PDB entry 7VOP | electron microscopy, 8.70 A resolution (very low resolution: no residue pairs are listed; an interface is given only as per-side residue counts) | chains A and C of the 32 polymer chains in the assembly

# Chain A
Protein: Nuclear pore complex protein Nup85
Organism: Xenopus laevis
UniProtKB: Q68FJ0 (NUP85_XENLA); numbering as in UniProt (aligned over 1-653)
Chain sequence (653 residues; numbered 1 to 653; the number before each row is that of its first residue):
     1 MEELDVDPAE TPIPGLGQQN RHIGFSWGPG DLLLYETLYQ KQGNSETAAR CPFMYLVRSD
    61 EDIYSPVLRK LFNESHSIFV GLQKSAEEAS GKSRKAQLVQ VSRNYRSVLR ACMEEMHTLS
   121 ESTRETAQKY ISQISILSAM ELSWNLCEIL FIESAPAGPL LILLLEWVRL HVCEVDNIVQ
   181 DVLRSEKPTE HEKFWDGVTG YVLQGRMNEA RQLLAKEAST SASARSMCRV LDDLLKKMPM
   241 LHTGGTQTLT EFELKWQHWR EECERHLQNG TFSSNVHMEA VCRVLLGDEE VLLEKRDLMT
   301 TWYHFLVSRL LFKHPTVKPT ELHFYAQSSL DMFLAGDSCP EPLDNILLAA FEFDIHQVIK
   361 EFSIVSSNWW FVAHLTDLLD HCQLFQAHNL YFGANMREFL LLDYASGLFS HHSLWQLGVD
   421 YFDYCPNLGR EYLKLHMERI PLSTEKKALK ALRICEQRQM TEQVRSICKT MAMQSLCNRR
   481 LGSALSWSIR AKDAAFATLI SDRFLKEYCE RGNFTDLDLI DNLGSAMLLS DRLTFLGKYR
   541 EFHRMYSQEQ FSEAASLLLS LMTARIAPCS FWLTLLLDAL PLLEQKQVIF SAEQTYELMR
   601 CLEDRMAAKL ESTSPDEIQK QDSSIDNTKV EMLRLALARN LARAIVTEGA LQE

# Chain C
Protein: Nucleoporin SEH1-A
Organism: Xenopus laevis
UniProtKB: Q4FZW5 (SEH1A_XENLA); residues 1-360 here = UniProt positions 1-360
Chain sequence (360 residues; each row starts with the number of its first residue):
     1 MFVARSIAAD HKDLIHDVSF DFHGRRMATC SSDQSVKVWD KSENGNWHCT ASWKTHSGSV
    61 WRVTWAHPEF GQVLASCSFD RTAAVWEEIV GESNDKLRGQ SHWVKRTTLV DSRTSVTDVK
   121 FAPKHMGLML ATCSADGVVR IYEAPDVMNL SQWSLQHEIS CKLSCSCISW NPSSSRAHSP
   181 MIAVGSDDSS PNIMGKVQIY EYNENTRKYA KAETLMSVSD PVHDIAFAPN LGRSFHILAV
   241 ATKDVRIFTM KPLRKELSSS GGVTKFEIHT VAQFDNHNSQ VWRVSWNITG TVLASSGDDG
   301 TVRLWKANYM DNWKCIGVLK GDGNPVGNSY QGFFGSSVGS AGQSLQNSVN GTPSSGRKHS
Disordered / not traced: 334-360

# How chain A and chain C interact
At this resolution (9 A) residue pairs are not listed: 81 residues of chain A and 80 of chain C lie at the interface.

# In short
81 residues of chain A face 80 of chain C across their interface.
Chain A is Nuclear pore complex protein Nup85 and chain C is Nucleoporin SEH1-A, both from Xenopus laevis; the
structure, Cryo-EM structure of Xenopus laevis nuclear pore complex cytoplasmic ring subunit, was determined
by electron microscopy (same publication as 7VCI).
